Entry 1N62 (X-ray diffraction, 1.09 A resolution); this record covers chains E and F of the 6 polymer chains in the assembly.

Chain E:
Protein: Carbon monoxide dehydrogenase large chain
From: Oligotropha carboxidovorans
Notes: EC 1.2.99.2
UniProtKB: P19919 (DCML_OLICA); residue numbers follow UniProt; this construct covers 1-809
Sequence (809 residues; row label = number of the first residue in the row):
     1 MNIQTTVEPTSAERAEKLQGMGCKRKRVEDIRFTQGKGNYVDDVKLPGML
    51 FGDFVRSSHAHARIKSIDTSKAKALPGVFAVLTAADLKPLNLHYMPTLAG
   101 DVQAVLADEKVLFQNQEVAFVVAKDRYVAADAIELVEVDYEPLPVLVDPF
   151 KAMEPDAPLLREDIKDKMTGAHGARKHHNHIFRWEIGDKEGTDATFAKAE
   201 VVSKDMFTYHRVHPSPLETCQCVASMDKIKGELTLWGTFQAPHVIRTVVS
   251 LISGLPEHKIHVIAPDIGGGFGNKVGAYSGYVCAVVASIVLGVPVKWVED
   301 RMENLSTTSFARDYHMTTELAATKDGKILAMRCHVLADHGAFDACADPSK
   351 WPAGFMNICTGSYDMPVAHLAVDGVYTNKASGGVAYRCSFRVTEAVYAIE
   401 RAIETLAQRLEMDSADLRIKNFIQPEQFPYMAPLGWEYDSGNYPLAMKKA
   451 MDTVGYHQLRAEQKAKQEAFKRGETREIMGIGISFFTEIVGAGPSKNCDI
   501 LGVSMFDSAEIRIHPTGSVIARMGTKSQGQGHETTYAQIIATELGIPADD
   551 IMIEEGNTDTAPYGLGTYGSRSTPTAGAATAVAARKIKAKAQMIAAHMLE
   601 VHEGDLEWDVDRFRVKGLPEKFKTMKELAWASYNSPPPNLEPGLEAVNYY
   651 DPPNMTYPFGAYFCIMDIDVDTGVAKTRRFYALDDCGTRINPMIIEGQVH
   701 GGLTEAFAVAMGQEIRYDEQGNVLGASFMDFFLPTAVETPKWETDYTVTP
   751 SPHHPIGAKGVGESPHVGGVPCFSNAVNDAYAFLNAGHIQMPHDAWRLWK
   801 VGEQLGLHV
Disordered / not traced: 1-13
Bound ions: cu(I)-S-mo(IV)(=o)O-nbic cluster Cu: Cys388 (together with pterin cytosine dinucleotide)
Residues lining bound ligands:
  - cu(I)-S-mo(IV)(=o)O-nbic cluster (CUB): Gln240, Phe271, Gly272, Val275, Ala346, Val384, Ala385, Tyr386, Arg387, Cys388, Ser389, Phe390, Thr567, Tyr568, Gly569, Glu763
  - pterin cytosine dinucleotide (MCN): Gly269, Gly270, Phe271, Gly272, Arg387, Gln528, Gly529, Gln530, Gly531, His532, Thr535, Thr567, Tyr568, Gly569, Ser570, Arg571, Ser572, Thr573, Pro574, Cys686, Thr688, Arg689, Ile690, Asn691, Ile694, Ile695, Gln698, Ala758, Lys759, Gly760, Val761, Gly762, Glu763
Swiss-Prot annotation at these positions:
  - binding site (Cu(+)): Cys388
  - binding site (Mo-molybdopterin cytosine dinucleotide): Glu763
From the paper describing this entry:
  - binding site for cu(I)-S-mo(IV)(=o)O-nbic cluster: Glu763
  - catalytic residues: Glu763 (proposed by the authors, not directly observed)

Chain F:
Protein: Carbon monoxide dehydrogenase medium chain
From: Oligotropha carboxidovorans
Notes: EC 1.2.99.2
UniProtKB: P19920 (DCMM_OLICA); numbering as in UniProt (aligned over 1-288)
Sequence (288 residues; each row starts with the number of its first residue):
     1 MIPGSFDYHRPKSIADAVALLTKLGEDARPLAGGHSLIPIMKTRLATPEH
    51 LVDLRDIGDLVGIREEGTDVVIGAMTTQHALIGSDFLAAKLPIIRETSLL
   101 IADPQIRYMGTIGGNAANGDPGNDMPALMQCLGAAYELTGPEGARIVAAR
   151 DYYQGAYFTAIEPGELLTAIRIPVPPTGHGYAYEKLKRKIGDYATAAAAV
   201 VLTMSGGKCVTASIGLTNVANTPLWAEEAGKVLVGTALDKPALDKAVALA
   251 EAITAPASDGRGPAEYRTKMAGVMLRRAVERAKARAKN
Disordered / not traced: 287-288
Residues lining bound ligands: FAD (flavin-adenine dinucleotide): Arg29, Pro30, Leu31, Ala32, Gly33, Gly34, His35, Ser36, Leu37, Pro39, Leu54, Ala74, Leu100, Ile101, Ala102, Ile106, Met109, Gly110, Thr111, Gly113, Gly114, Asn115, Ala117, Asn118, Gly122, Asn123, Asp124, Met125, Ile161, Glu165, Leu166, Leu167, Lys185, Gly191, Asp192, Tyr193
Swiss-Prot annotation at these positions:
  - binding site (FAD): Ala32 to Ser36, Thr111 to Asn115

Interface between chain E and chain F:
Contacting residue pairs - 36 pairs, chain E then chain F:
  Arg126(E) with Ile2(F)
  Tyr127(E) with Ile2(F), hydrophobic
  Ala130(E) with Ile2(F), hydrophobic; Arg44(F)
  Asp131(E) with Arg44(F), salt bridge
  Glu134(E) with Arg44(F)
  Asp300(E) with Met1(F)
  Asp669(E) with Arg277(F), salt bridge
  Asp671(E) with Met270(F)
  Thr672(E) with Tyr266(F), hydrogen bond (backbone-side chain); Met270(F); Val273(F); Arg277(F)
  Val674(E) with Leu186(F), hydrophobic
  Arg716(E) with Gly260(F)
  Met729(E) with Arg188(F), hydrogen bond (backbone-side chain); Tyr193(F), hydrophobic
  Asp730(E) with Arg188(F), salt bridge
  Phe732(E) with Arg188(F); Lys189(F)
  Leu733(E) with Lys189(F), hydrogen bond (backbone-side chain)
  Thr735(E) with Ile190(F)
  Val737(E) with Ile190(F), hydrophobic
  Glu738(E) with Lys189(F); Ile190(F), hydrogen bond (side chain-backbone)
  Ala795(E) with Tyr266(F)
  Trp796(E) with Gly260(F); Arg261(F); Gly262(F); Pro263(F); Tyr266(F), hydrophobic
  Trp799(E) with Tyr266(F), hydrophobic; Lys269(F); Met270(F)
  Lys800(E) with Pro263(F); Glu265(F), salt bridge
Other interface residues (no listed pair), chain E (23 interface residues in all): Met302
Other interface residues (no listed pair), chain F (21 interface residues in all): Thr43, Asp192, Met274

Overview:
23 residues of chain E face 21 of chain F across their interface, with 4 hydrogen bonds and 4 salt bridges.
Polar pairs include Asp131(E)-Arg44(F), Asp669(E)-Arg277(F) and Asp730(E)-Arg188(F). Ligands of chain E:
cu(I)-S-mo(IV)(=o)O-nbic cluster and pterin cytosine dinucleotide. The paper reports the catalytic residue
Glu763(E); a binding site for cu(I)-S-mo(IV)(=o)O-nbic cluster at Glu763(E).
Chain E is Carbon monoxide dehydrogenase large chain and chain F is Carbon monoxide dehydrogenase medium
chain, both from Oligotropha carboxidovorans; the structure, Crystal Structure of the Mo,Cu-CO Dehydrogenase
(CODH), n-butylisocyanide-bound state, was determined by X-ray diffraction (same publication as 1N5W, 1N60,
1N61 and 1N63).
